PDB entry 4GSL | X-ray diffraction, 2.70 A resolution | chains A and C of the 4 polymer chains in the assembly

Chain A:
Molecule: Ubiquitin-like modifier-activating enzyme ATG7
Organism: Saccharomyces cerevisiae
UniProt: P38862 (ATG7_YEAST); numbering as in UniProt (aligned over 1-613)
Amino-acid sequence (615 residues; each row starts with the number of its first residue; numbers below 1 keep their minus sign (Gly-1 is residue -1)):
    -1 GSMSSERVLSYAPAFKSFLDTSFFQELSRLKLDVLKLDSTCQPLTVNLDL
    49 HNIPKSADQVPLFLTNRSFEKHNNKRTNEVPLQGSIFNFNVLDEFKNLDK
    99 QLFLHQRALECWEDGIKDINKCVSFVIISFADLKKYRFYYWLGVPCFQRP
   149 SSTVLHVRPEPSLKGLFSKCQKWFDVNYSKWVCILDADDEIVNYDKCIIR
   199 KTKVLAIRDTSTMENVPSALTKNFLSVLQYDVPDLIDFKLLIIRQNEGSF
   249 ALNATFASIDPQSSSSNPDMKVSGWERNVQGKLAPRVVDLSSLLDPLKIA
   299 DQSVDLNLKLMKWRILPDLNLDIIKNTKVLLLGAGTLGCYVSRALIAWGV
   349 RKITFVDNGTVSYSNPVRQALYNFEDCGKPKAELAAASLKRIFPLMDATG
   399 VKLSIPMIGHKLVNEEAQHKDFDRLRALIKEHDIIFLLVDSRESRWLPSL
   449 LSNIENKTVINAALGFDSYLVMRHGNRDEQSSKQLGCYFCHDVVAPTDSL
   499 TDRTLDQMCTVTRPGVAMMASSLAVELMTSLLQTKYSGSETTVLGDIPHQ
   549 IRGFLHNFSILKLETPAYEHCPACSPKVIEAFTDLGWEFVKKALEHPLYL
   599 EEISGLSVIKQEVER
Not modelled in the structure: -1 to 2, 263-264, 475-480, 609-613
Construct notes: expression tag (-1 to 0)
Bound ions: Zn2+: Cys485, Cys488, Cys569
UniProt features mapped onto this chain:
  - motif: Gly331 to Gly336 (GXGXXG motif)
  - active site: Cys507 (Glycyl thioester intermediate)
  - mutagenesis: Gly333 (G333A: Loss of interaction with ATG8 and ATG12, and no more ATG12-ATG5 conjugate. Defect in Cvt pathway and autophagy), Arg443 (R443A: Loss of interaction with ATG8), Ser466 (S466A: Loss of interaction with ATG8; when associated with F-486 and A-490), Tyr486 (Y486F: Loss of interaction with ATG8; when associated with A-466 and A-490), Asp490 (D490A: Loss of interaction with ATG8; when associated with A-466 and F-486), Cys507 (C507A: Loss of interaction with ATG8 and ATG12 and no more formation of ATG12-ATG5 conjugate. Defect in Cvt pathway and autophagy ...), Arg511 (R511A: Impaired homodimerization and ATP-binding. Homodimerization and ATP-binding are recovered when it heterodimerizes with an ATG7 molecule with a R-524 mutation), Glu524 (E524R: Impaired homodimerization and ATP-binding. Homodimerization and ATP-binding are recovered when it heterodimerizes with an ATG7 molecule with a A-511 mutation), Arg550 (R550A: Loss of interaction with ATG8)
From the paper describing this entry:
  - mutagenesis - D47A/N50A/K53A, V285D: unchanged binding to Autophagy-related protein 3 (chain C)
  - catalytic residues: Cys507
  - conformationally variable residues (loop rearrangement): Met506 to Thr508
  - specificity-determining residues: Pro283

Chain C:
Molecule: Autophagy-related protein 3
Organism: Saccharomyces cerevisiae
UniProt: P40344 (ATG3_YEAST); residue numbers follow UniProt; this construct covers 1-310
Amino-acid sequence (312 residues; each row starts with the number of its first residue; numbers below 1 keep their minus sign (Gly-1 is residue -1)):
    -1 GSMIRSTLSSWREYLTPITHKSTFLTTGQITPEEFVQAGDYLAHMFPTWK
    49 WNEESSDISYRDFLPKNKQFLIIRKVPADKRAEQAVEVEGPDVIMKGFAE
    99 DGDEDDVLEYIGSETEHVQSTPAGGTKDSSIDDIDELIQDMEIKEEDEND
   149 DTEEFNAKGGLAKDMAQERYYDLYIAYSTSYRVPKMYIVGFNSNGSPLSP
   199 EQMFEDISADYRTKTATIEKLPFYKNSVLSVSIHPCKHANVMKILLDKVR
   249 VVRQRRRKELQEEQELDGVGDWEDLQDDIDDSLRVDQYLIVFLKFITSVT
   299 PSIQHDYTMEGW
Not modelled in the structure: -1 to 20, 84-128, 143-162, 247-280, 306-310
Construct notes: expression tag (-1 to 0); engineered mutation Ala41 (Cys in P40344), Ala76 (Cys in P40344), Ala83 (Cys in P40344)
UniProt features mapped onto this chain:
  - motif: Trp270 to Leu273 (ATG8 interaction motif (AIM))
  - active site: Cys234 (Glycyl thioester intermediate)
  - binding site (a 1,2-diacylglycero-3-phosphoethanolamine): Met1 to Ser7
  - modified residue (N6-acetyllysine): Lys19, Lys48
  - mutagenesis: Thr213 (T213A: Decreases ATG8-PE comjugation and autophagy), Cys234 (C234A: Loss of interaction with ATG8 and defect in autophagy and Cvt pathway ...), Trp270 (W270A: Decreases interaction with ATG8), Asp272 (D272A: Decreases interaction with ATG8), Leu273 (L273A: Decreases interaction with ATG8)
From the paper describing this entry:
  - mutagenesis - K48A/E51A/Q302A/D304A: unchanged binding to Ubiquitin-like modifier-activating enzyme ATG7 (chain A)
  - mutagenesis - K48A/E51A/Q302A/D304A: decreased catalytic activity
  - catalytic residues: Tyr179, His232, Cys234
  - conformationally variable residues (loop rearrangement): Cys234
  - mutagenesis - Y179A: decreased catalytic activity on 32P-Atg8
  - mutagenesis - K48A/E51A/Q302A/D304A: unchanged catalytic activity on Atg8 transfer from Atg7 to Atg3
  - mutagenesis - Y179A, H232A: decreased catalytic activity on Atg8 lipidation

Chain A / chain C interface:
Pairs across the interface - 6 pairs, chain A then chain C:
  His408(A) with Ser178(C), hydrogen bond (side chain-backbone); Tyr179(C)
  Lys409(A) with Arg180(C)
  Leu410(A) with Arg180(C)
  Val411(A) with Thr177(C)
  Cys507(A) with Cys234(C), hydrophobic
Interface residues without a listed pair, chain C (6 interface residues in all): His232
Interface features reported in the paper:
  - specific contacts: Cys234(C)-Cys507(A)
  - hot spots on chain A (mutagenesis) - P283D: decreased binding to Autophagy-related protein 3 (chain C) (citing earlier work)

In short:
5 residues of chain A face 6 of chain C across their interface, with 1 hydrogen bond. Its one hydrogen-bonded
contact is His408(A)-Ser178(C). The paper describes a contact between Cys234(C) and Cys507(A). The paper
reports catalytic residues Cys507(A) and Tyr179(C) among others; Y179A and H232A of chain C reduce catalytic
activity on Atg8 lipidation; 6 substitutions were tested in all.
Here chain A is Ubiquitin-like modifier-activating enzyme ATG7 and chain C is Autophagy-related protein 3,
both from Saccharomyces cerevisiae. Entry 4GSL (Crystal structure of an Atg7-Atg3 crosslinked complex) was
determined by X-ray diffraction together with 4GSJ and 4GSK from the same study.
